5IYX - chains B and C of the 3 polymer chains in the assembly; structure by X-ray diffraction, 2.43 A resolution.

Chain B:
Molecule: Protein IDA
Organism: Arabidopsis thaliana
Reference sequence: Q8LAD7 (IDA_ARATH); residues 56-69 here = UniProt positions 56-69
Amino-acid sequence (14 residues; each row starts with the number of its first residue):
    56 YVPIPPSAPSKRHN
Differences from the reference sequence: engineered mutation Tyr56 (Gly in Q8LAD7)
Modified residues: Pro64 (4-hydroxyproline; HYP)
Swiss-Prot annotation at these positions:
  - mutagenesis: Lys66 to Arg67 (Reduced activity leading to delayed floral abscission), Lys66 (K66A: Reduced binding affinity for RLK5)
Reported in the primary citation:
  - mutagenesis - N69DEL: abolished binding to Somatic embryogenesis receptor kinase 1 (chain C)
  - mutagenesis - K66A/R67A (10 fold): decreased binding to HAESA/SERK1 protein solution
  - mutagenesis - K66A/R67A: decreased growth
  - mutagenesis - K66A/R67A: decreased binding to the receptor

Chain C:
Molecule: Somatic embryogenesis receptor kinase 1
Organism: Arabidopsis thaliana
Notes: EC 2.7.10.1, 2.7.11.1
Reference sequence: Q94AG2 (SERK1_ARATH); residues 24-213 here = UniProt positions 24-213
Amino-acid sequence (201 residues; each row starts with the number of its first residue):
    20 GSSMASANLEGDALHTLRVTLVDPNNVLQSWDPTLVNPCTWFHVTCNNEN
    70 SVIRVDLGNAELSGHLVPELGVLKNLQYLELYSNNITGPIPSNLGDLTNL
   120 VSLDLYLNSFSGPIPESLGKLSKLRFLRLNNNSLTGSIPMSLTQITTLQV
   170 LDLSNNRLSGSVPDNGSFSLFTPISFANNLDLCGPVTSHPCPGSLENLYF
   220 Q
Disordered / not traced: 20-25, 212-220
Differences from the reference sequence: expression tag (20-23, 214-220); engineered mutation Asp115 (Asn in Q94AG2), Gln163 (Asn in Q94AG2)
Swiss-Prot annotation at these positions:
  - region (Leucine-rich repeat receptor-like protein kinase binding): Thr59 to Asn78, Tyr97 to Ser102, Asp123 to Leu126, Phe145 to Arg147, Asp171 to Ser194
  - binding site (brassinolide): Phe61, His62
  - glycosylation (N-linked (GlcNAc...) asparagine): Asn104, Asn150, Asn184
Cystine bridges: Cys58-Cys65, Cys202-Cys210
Covalent attachments: N-acetylglucosamine (NAG) linked to Asn150, Asn184

Chain B / chain C interface:
Contacting residue pairs (7):
  Lys66(B) - Thr53(C)
  Arg67(B) - Thr53(C)
  Arg67(B) - Val55(C)  hydrogen bond (side chain-backbone)
  His68(B) - Thr53(C)  hydrogen bond (backbone-backbone)
  His68(B) - Leu54(C)
  His68(B) - Val55(C)  hydrogen bond (backbone-backbone)
  Asn69(B) - Leu54(C)
Also at the interface, not in a pair above, chain C (6 interface residues in all): Asn27, Asp51, Thr59
Interface features reported in the paper:
  - interface residues, chain B: Lys66(B)
  - interface residues, chain C: Asp51(C), Thr53(C)

In short:
The interface between chain B and chain C involves 4 residues on one side and 6 on the other; the contacts
include 3 hydrogen bonds. Among the polar pairs are Arg67(B)-Val55(C), His68(B)-Thr53(C) and
His68(B)-Val55(C). The paper reports that N69DEL of chain B abolishes binding to Somatic embryogenesis
receptor kinase 1 (chain C); interface residues Lys66(B) and Asp51(C) among others.
Here chain B is Protein IDA and chain C is Somatic embryogenesis receptor kinase 1, both from Arabidopsis
thaliana. Entry 5IYX (Crystal structure of the Arabidopsis receptor kinase HAESA in complex with the peptide
hormone IDA and ...) was determined by X-ray diffraction together with 5IXO, 5IXQ, 5IXT and 5IYV from the same
study.
